PDB entry 1SY6 | X-ray diffraction, 2.10 A resolution | chains L and A of the 3 polymer chains in the assembly

Chain L:
Protein: OKT3 Fab light chain
From: Mus musculus
Notes: fragment: fab fragment light chain; antibody fragment or engineered binder
Sequence (213 residues; each row starts with the number of its first residue):
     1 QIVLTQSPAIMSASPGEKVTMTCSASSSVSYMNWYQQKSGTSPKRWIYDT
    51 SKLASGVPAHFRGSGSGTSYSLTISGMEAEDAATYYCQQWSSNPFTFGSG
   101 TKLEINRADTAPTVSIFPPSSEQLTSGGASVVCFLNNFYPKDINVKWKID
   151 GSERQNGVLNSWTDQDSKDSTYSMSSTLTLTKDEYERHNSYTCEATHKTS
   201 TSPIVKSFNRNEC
Disulfides: C23-C87, C133-C193

Chain A:
Protein: T-cell surface glycoprotein CD3 gamma/epsilon chain
From: Homo sapiens
Notes: fragment: CD3 epsilon/gamma ecto domain
UniProtKB: chimeric construct of P09693, P07766: residues 1-81 from P09693 (CD3G_HUMAN) positions 23-103 (UniProt number = residue number + 22); residues 108-203 from P07766 positions 23-118 (UniProt number = residue number - 85)
Sequence (204 residues; each row starts with the number of its first residue; numbering starts at 0):
     0 MQSIKGNHLVKVYDYQEDGSVLLTCDAEAKNITWFKDGKMIGFLTEDKKK
    50 WNLGSNAKDPRGMYQCKGSQNKSKPLQVYYRMGSADDAKKDAAKKDDAKK
   100 DDAKKDGSDGNEEMGGITQTPYKVSISGTTVILTCPQYPGSEILWQHNDK
   150 NIGGDEDDKNIGSDEDHLSLKEFSELEQSGYYVCYPRGSKPEDANFYLYL
   200 RARV
Not modelled in the structure: 82-117
UniProt features mapped onto this chain:
  - glycosylation (N-linked (GlcNAc...) asparagine): N30, N70
Disulfides: C24-C65, C134-C183

Chain L / chain A interface:
Residue-residue contacts (8):
  S30(L) with D192(A), hydrogen bond
  Y31(L) with G187(A), hydrogen bond (side chain-backbone); K189(A)
  D49(L) with K189(A), salt bridge
  W90(L) with R186(A); G187(A); S188(A)
  S91(L) with S188(A), hydrogen bond (backbone-side chain)

Summary:
Chain L and chain A each contribute 5 residues to their interface, with 3 hydrogen bonds and 1 salt bridge.
Polar pairs include D49(L)-K189(A), S30(L)-D192(A) and Y31(L)-G187(A).
Here chain L is OKT3 Fab light chain (Mus musculus) and chain A is T-cell surface glycoprotein CD3
gamma/epsilon chain (Homo sapiens). Entry 1SY6 (Crystal Structure of CD3gammaepsilon Heterodimer in Complex
with OKT3 Fab Fragment) was determined by X-ray diffraction.
